6UDK - chains R and O of the 18 polymer chains in the assembly; structure by electron microscopy, 3.90 A resolution.

Chain R:
Protein: RC1 variant of HIV-1 Env glycoprotein gp120
Source organism: Human immunodeficiency virus 1
Sequence (481 residues; each row starts with the number of its first residue; note: 12 numbers in that range are skipped by the numbering (no residue carries them; nothing is unmodelled there); a row labelled like 185A-185I holds insertion residues (185A, then the next letters in order)):
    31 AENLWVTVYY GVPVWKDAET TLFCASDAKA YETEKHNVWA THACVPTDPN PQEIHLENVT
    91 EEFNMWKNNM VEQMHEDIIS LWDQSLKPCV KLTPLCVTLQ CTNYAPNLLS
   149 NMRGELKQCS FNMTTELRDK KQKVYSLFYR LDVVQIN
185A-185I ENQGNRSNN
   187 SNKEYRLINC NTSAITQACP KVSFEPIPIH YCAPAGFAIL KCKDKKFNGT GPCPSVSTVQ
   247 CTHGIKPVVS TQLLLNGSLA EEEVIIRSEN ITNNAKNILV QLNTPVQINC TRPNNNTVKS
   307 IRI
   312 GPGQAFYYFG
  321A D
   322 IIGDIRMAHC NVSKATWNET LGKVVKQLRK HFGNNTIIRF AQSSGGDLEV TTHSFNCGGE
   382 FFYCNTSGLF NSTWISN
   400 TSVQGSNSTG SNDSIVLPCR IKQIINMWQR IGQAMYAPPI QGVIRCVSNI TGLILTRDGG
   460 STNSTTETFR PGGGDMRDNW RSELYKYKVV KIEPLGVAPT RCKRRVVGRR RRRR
Disordered / not traced: 58-65, 78-80, 185A-185I, 400-410, 506-513
Disulfides: Cys54-Cys74, Cys119-Cys205, Cys126-Cys196, Cys131-Cys157, Cys218-Cys247, Cys228-Cys239, Cys296-Cys331, Cys378-Cys445, Cys385-Cys418
Glycans and other covalent adducts: N-acetylglucosamine (NAG) linked to Asn88, Asn160, Asn197, Asn234, Asn262, Asn276, Asn295, Asn301, Asn339, Asn355, Asn386, Asn392, Asn448; glycan linked to Asn332
From the paper describing this entry:
  - post-translational modification sites: Asn197, Asn276

Chain O:
Protein: 10-1074 Fab Heavy Chain
Source organism: Homo sapiens
UniProtKB: S6B2B6 (S6B2B6_HUMAN); residues 109-219 here correspond to UniProt positions 141-251 (UniProt number = residue number + 32)
Sequence (238 residues; numbered 1 to 219 plus 19 insertion-coded residues; the number before each row is that of its first residue; a row labelled like 82A-82C holds insertion residues (82A, then the next letters in order)):
     1 QVQLQESGPG LVKPSETLSV TCSVSGDSMN NYYWTWIRQS PGKGLEWIGY ISDRESATYN
    61 PSLNSRVVIS RDTSKNQLSL KL
82A-82C NSV
    83 TPADTAVYYC ATARRGQR
100A-100P IYGVVSFGEFFYYYSM
   101 DVWGKGTTVT VSSASTKGPS VFPLAPSSKS TSGGTAALGC LVKDYFPEPV TVSWNSGALT
   161 SGVHTFPAVL QSSGLYSLSS VVTVPSSSLG TQTYICNVNH KPSNTKVDKR VEPKSCDKT
Disordered / not traced: 115-219
Disulfides: Cys22-Cys92

Chain R / chain O interface:
Contacting residue pairs - 9 pairs, chain R then chain O:
  Ser140(R) with Gly100H(O)
  Asn149(R) with Phe100G(O)
  Arg327(R) with Tyr100B(O); Gly100C(O); Glu100I(O), salt bridge
  Met328(R) with Glu100I(O), hydrogen bond (backbone-side chain)
  His330(R) with Phe100G(O)
  Leu416(R) with Phe100G(O)
  Pro417(R) with Phe100G(O)
Also at the interface, not in a pair above, chain R (11 interface residues in all): Leu139, Asp325, Ile326, Val415
Also at the interface, not in a pair above, chain O (7 interface residues in all): Val100D, Ser100F

In short:
11 residues of chain R face 7 of chain O across their interface, with 1 hydrogen bond and 1 salt bridge. Among
the polar pairs are Arg327(R)-Glu100I(O) and Met328(R)-Glu100I(O). Covalently linked N-acetylglucosamine: at
Asn88(R), Asn160(R), Asn197(R), Asn234(R), Asn262(R) and Asn276(R) and 7 more. From the paper: modification
sites Asn197(R) and Asn276(R).
Chain R is RC1 variant of HIV-1 Env glycoprotein gp120 (Human immunodeficiency virus 1) and chain O is 10-1074
Fab Heavy Chain (Homo sapiens); the structure, HIV-1 bNAb 1-55 in complex with modified BG505 SOSIP-based
immunogen RC1 and 10-1074, was determined by electron microscopy, deposited together with 6UDJ.
